5TLE - chains C and D of the 4 polymer chains in the assembly; structure by X-ray diffraction, 1.58 A resolution.

Chain C (and D):
Protein: Fructose-bisphosphate aldolase A
From: Oryctolagus cuniculus
Notes: EC 4.1.2.13; chain D of this document is another copy of the same molecule, construct and numbering; everything in this record applies to it too
UniProt: P00883 (ALDOA_RABIT); residues 1-363 here correspond to UniProt positions 2-364 (UniProt number = residue number + 1)
Amino-acid sequence (363 residues; each row starts with the number of its first residue):
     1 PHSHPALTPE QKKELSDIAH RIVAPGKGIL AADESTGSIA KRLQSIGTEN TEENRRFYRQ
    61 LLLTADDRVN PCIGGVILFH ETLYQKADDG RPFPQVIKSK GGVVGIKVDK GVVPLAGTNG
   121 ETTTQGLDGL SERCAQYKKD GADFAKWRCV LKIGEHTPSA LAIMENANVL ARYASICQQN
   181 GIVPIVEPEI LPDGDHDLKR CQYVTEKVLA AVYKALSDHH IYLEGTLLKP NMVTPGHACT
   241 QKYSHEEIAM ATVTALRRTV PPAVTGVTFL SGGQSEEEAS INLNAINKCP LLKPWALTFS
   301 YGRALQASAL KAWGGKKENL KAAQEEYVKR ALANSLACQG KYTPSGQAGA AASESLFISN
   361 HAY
Unresolved in the structure: 347-358 (chain D: 345-359)
Ligand contacts: RD1 ({[6-(phosphonooxy)naphthalen-2-yl]methylene}bis(phosphonic acid)): A31, D33, E34, S35, S38, R42, K107, K146, R148, E187, K229, L270, S271, G272, S300, Y301, G302, R303, A304
UniProt features mapped onto this chain:
  - active site: E187 (Proton acceptor), K229 (Schiff-base intermediate with dihydroxyacetone-P)
  - binding site (beta-D-fructose 1,6-bisphosphate): R42, S271 to G273, S300, R303
  - site: C72 (Essential for substrate cleavage), K107 (Essential for substrate cleavage), K146 (Alkylation inactivates the enzyme), H361 (Alkylation inactivates the enzyme), Y363 (Necessary for preference for fructose 1,6-bisphosphate over fructose 1-phosphate)
  - modified residue: T8 (Phosphothreonine), S35 (Phosphoserine), S38 (Phosphoserine), K41 (N6-acetyllysine), S45 (Phosphoserine), K98 (N6-(2-hydroxyisobutyryl)lysine), K107 (N6-acetyllysine), K110 (N6-acetyllysine), S131 (Phosphoserine), K146 (N6-(2-hydroxyisobutyryl)lysine), S271 (Phosphoserine), K311 (N6-malonyllysine), K329 (N6-acetyllysine), N360 (Deamidated asparagine)
  - cross-link: K41 (Glycyl lysine isopeptide (Lys-Gly) (interchain with G-Cter in SUMO1))

Interface between chain C and chain D:
Contacting residue pairs (56; chain C residue first):
  H2(C) - H156(D)  hydrogen bond
  H4(C) - G117(D)
  H4(C) - T118(D)
  H4(C) - N119(D)
  H4(C) - H156(D)
  A6(C) - G117(D)
  K110(C) - D128(D)
  V113(C) - R172(D)
  L115(C) - R172(D)
  A116(C) - S175(D)
  A116(C) - Q179(D)
  A116(C) - H220(D)
  G117(C) - H4(D)
  G117(C) - A6(D)
  G117(C) - H220(D)
  T118(C) - H4(D)
  N119(C) - H4(D)
  T123(C) - R172(D)
  Q125(C) - L127(D)
  Q125(C) - D128(D)
  Q125(C) - G129(D)  hydrogen bond (side chain-backbone)
  G126(C) - D128(D)  hydrogen bond (backbone-side chain)
  L127(C) - Q125(D)
  L127(C) - D128(D)  hydrogen bond (backbone-side chain)
  D128(C) - K110(D)  salt bridge
  D128(C) - Q125(D)
  D128(C) - G126(D)  hydrogen bond (side chain-backbone)
  D128(C) - L127(D)  hydrogen bond (side chain-backbone)
  D128(C) - D128(D)  hydrogen bond (backbone-side chain)
  G129(C) - Q125(D)  hydrogen bond (backbone-side chain)
  H156(C) - H2(D)  hydrogen bond
  H156(C) - H4(D)  hydrogen bond
  L161(C) - D218(D)
  L161(C) - H219(D)
  L161(C) - H220(D)
  M164(C) - N168(D)
  M164(C) - D218(D)
  M164(C) - H219(D)
  E165(C) - N168(D)  hydrogen bond
  E165(C) - R172(D)  salt bridge
  N168(C) - M164(D)
  N168(C) - E165(D)  hydrogen bond
  N168(C) - N168(D)
  R172(C) - V113(D)
  R172(C) - L115(D)
  R172(C) - T123(D)
  R172(C) - E165(D)  salt bridge
  S175(C) - A116(D)
  Q179(C) - A116(D)
  D218(C) - L161(D)
  D218(C) - M164(D)
  H219(C) - L161(D)
  H219(C) - M164(D)
  H220(C) - A116(D)
  H220(C) - G117(D)
  H220(C) - L161(D)
Interface residues without a listed pair, chain C (28 interface residues in all): P5
Interface residues without a listed pair, chain D (28 interface residues in all): P5

Summary:
Chain C and chain D each contribute 28 residues to their interface; the contacts include 12 hydrogen bonds and
3 salt bridges. Polar contacts include D128(C)-K110(D), E165(C)-R172(D) and H2(C)-H156(D). Chain C binds
compound RD1.
Chain C and chain D are both Fructose-bisphosphate aldolase A (Oryctolagus cuniculus); the structure,
Fructose-1,6-bisphosphate aldolase from rabbit muscle in complex with the inhibitor 2-phosphate-naphthalene
6-bisphosphonate, was determined by X-ray diffraction, deposited together with 5TLH, 5TLW and 5TLZ.
